PDB entry 6ZID | X-ray diffraction, 2.80 A resolution | chains C and L of the 4 polymer chains in the assembly

== Chain C ==
Molecule: Photosynthetic reaction center cytochrome c subunit
Organism: Blastochloris viridis
UniProtKB: P07173 (CYCR_BLAVI); residues 1-336 here correspond to UniProt positions 21-356 (UniProt number = residue number + 20)
Sequence (336 residues; numbered 1 to 336; the number before each row is that of its first residue):
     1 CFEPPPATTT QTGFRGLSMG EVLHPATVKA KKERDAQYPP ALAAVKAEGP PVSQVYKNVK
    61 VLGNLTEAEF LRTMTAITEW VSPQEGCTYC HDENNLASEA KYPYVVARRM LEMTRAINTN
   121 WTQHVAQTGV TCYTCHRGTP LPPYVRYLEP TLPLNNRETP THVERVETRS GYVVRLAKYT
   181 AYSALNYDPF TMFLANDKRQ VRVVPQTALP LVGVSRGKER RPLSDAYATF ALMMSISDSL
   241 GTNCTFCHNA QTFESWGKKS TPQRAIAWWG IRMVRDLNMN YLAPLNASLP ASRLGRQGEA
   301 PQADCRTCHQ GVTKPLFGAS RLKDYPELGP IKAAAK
Not modelled in the structure: 333-336
Glycans and other covalent adducts: diacyl glycerol (DGA) linked to Cys1; heme c (HEC) linked to Cys87, Cys90, Cys132, Cys135, Cys244, Cys247, Cys305, Cys308
Metal / ion sites: heme c Fe (4 sites), coordinated by Met74, His91, Met110, His124, His136, Met233, His248, His309
Ligand contacts:
  - heme c (HEC), molecule 1: Tyr56, Lys57, Asn58, Val59, Lys60, Val61, Leu62, Phe70, Leu71, Met74, Thr75, Ile77, Thr78, Val81, Ser82, Gly86, His91, Leu96, Ala97, Pro103, Tyr104, Ala107, Arg108
  - heme c (HEC), molecule 2: Ile77, Val81, Tyr89, Tyr102, Pro103, Val106, Ala107, Met110, Leu111, Met113, Thr114, Ile117, Val130, Thr131, His136, Pro140, Leu141, Pro142, Val145, Leu277, Leu282, Leu289, Arg293, Pro301, Gln302, Thr307, Leu328
  - heme c (HEC), molecule 3: Ile117, His124, Val125, Thr128, Gly129, Val130, Leu194, Ile236, Leu240, Phe246, Gln263, Ile266, Ala267, Gly270, Ile271, Met273, Val274, Leu277, Asp304, His309, Thr313, Lys314, Pro315, Gly318
  - heme c (HEC), molecule 4: Gln200, Val201, Arg202, Val203, Val204, Gln206, Thr229, Phe230, Met233, Met234, Ile236, Ser237, Leu240, Thr242, Asn243, His248, Phe253, Glu254, Trp256, Gln263, Arg264, Ala267, Trp268, Ile271, Arg272
Curated features (UniProtKB/Swiss-Prot):
  - binding site (heme): Met74, Cys87, Cys90, His91, Met110, His124, Cys132, Cys135, His136, Met233, Cys244, Cys247, His248, Cys305, Cys308, His309
  - site: Cys1 (Not N-palmitoylated)
  - lipidation: Cys1 (S-diacylglycerol cysteine)

== Chain L ==
Molecule: Reaction center protein L chain
Organism: Blastochloris viridis
UniProtKB: P06009 (RCEL_BLAVI); residues 1-273 here correspond to UniProt positions 2-274 (UniProt number = residue number + 1)
Sequence (273 residues; numbered 1 to 273; the number before each row is that of its first residue):
     1 ALLSFERKYR VRGGTLIGGD LFDFWVGPYF VGFFGVSAIF FIFLGVSLIG YAASQGPTWD
    61 PFAISINPPD LKYGLGAAPL LEGGFWQAIT VCALGAFISW MLREVEISRK LGIGWHVPLA
   121 FCVPIFMFCV LQVFRPLLLG SWGHAFPYGI LSHLDWVNNF GYQYLNWHYN PGHMSSVSFL
   181 FVNAMALGLH GGLILSVANP GDGDKVKTAE HENQYFRDVV GYSIGALSIH RLGLFLASNI
   241 FLTGAFGTIA SGPFWTRGWP EWWGWWLDIP FWS
Metal / ion sites: Fe ion: His190, His230 (shared with 3 residues of chain M)
Ligand contacts:
  - bacteriochlorophyll b (BCB), molecule 1: Val46, Ile49, Phe97, Phe128, Leu131, Phe146, Ile150, Leu151, His153, Leu154, Trp156, Val157
  - bacteriochlorophyll b (BCB), molecule 2: Phe97, Phe121, Pro124, Ile125, Met127, Phe128, Leu131, Val157, Asn158, Phe160, Gly161, Tyr162, Trp167, His168, Gly172, His173, Ser176, Val177, Leu180, Phe181, Ile240, Phe241, Gly244, Gly247, Thr248
  - bacteriochlorophyll b (BCB), molecule 3: Val157, Tyr162, His168, Leu180, Phe181
  - bacteriochlorophyll b (BCB), molecule 4: His168, His173, Met174, Val177, Ser178, Phe181, Val182, Met185, Val220, Tyr222
  - bacteriopheophytin b (BPB), molecule 1: Phe41, Ile42, Gly45, Ile49, Ile89, Cys92, Ala93, Ala96, Phe97, Trp100, Glu104, Val117, Ala120, Phe121, Val123, Pro124, Phe128, Phe146, Tyr148, Gly149, Ile150, His153, Ala237, Ser238, Phe241
  - bacteriopheophytin b (BPB), molecule 2: Phe181, Ala184, Met185, Leu189, Phe216, Val219, Val220
  - diacyl glycerol (DGA): Pro171, Met174, Ser175, Ser178, Trp262, Trp263, Trp265
  - heptane-1,2,3-triol (HTO): Leu75, Gly76, Ala77, Gln87, Val91, Trp142
  - menaquinone-7 (MQ7): Tyr29, Phe30, Val31, Gly35, Ile39, Ile42, Trp100, Arg103
Curated features (UniProtKB/Swiss-Prot):
  - binding site ((7R,8Z)-bacteriochlorophyll b): His153, His173
  - binding site (Fe cation): His190, His230
  - binding site (a ubiquinone): Phe216

== How chain C and chain L interact ==
Residue-residue contacts - 73 pairs, chain C then chain L:
  Cys1(C) with Trp255(L); Trp262(L), hydrogen bond (backbone-side chain)
  Phe2(C) with Phe254(L); Trp262(L)
  Glu3(C) with Pro253(L); Phe254(L), hydrogen bond (backbone-backbone); Trp255(L); Thr256(L), hydrogen bond; Arg257(L), salt bridge
  Pro5(C) with Pro253(L); Phe254(L)
  Ala7(C) with Gly252(L)
  Thr9(C) with Leu71(L); His144(L), hydrogen bond
  Thr10(C) with Leu71(L)
  Gln11(C) with Asp70(L), hydrogen bond; Leu71(L), hydrogen bond (side chain-backbone)
  Phe14(C) with Asn67(L)
  Arg15(C) with Asn67(L), hydrogen bond (backbone-side chain); Pro68(L), hydrogen bond (side chain-backbone); Pro69(L); Asp70(L); Leu81(L), hydrogen bond (side chain-backbone); Glu82(L); Gly83(L)
  Gly16(C) with Asn67(L); Pro68(L); Pro147(L); Trp156(L)
  Leu17(C) with Asp155(L); Trp156(L); Asn159(L), hydrogen bond (backbone-side chain)
  Ser18(C) with Trp156(L); Asn159(L); Phe160(L); Gln163(L), hydrogen bond
  Met19(C) with Asn159(L)
  Gly20(C) with Gln163(L), hydrogen bond (backbone-side chain)
  Val22(C) with Gln163(L); Tyr164(L); Thr256(L)
  His24(C) with Thr256(L)
  Thr27(C) with Arg257(L)
  Thr161(C) with Ser273(L)
  Val163(C) with Ser273(L)
  Lys178(C) with Asp268(L), salt bridge
  Ala181(C) with Leu165(L), hydrophobic; Pro260(L); Glu261(L)
  Tyr182(C) with Pro260(L); Glu261(L); Gly264(L); Leu267(L), hydrophobic; Asp268(L), hydrogen bond
  Ser183(C) with Tyr169(L)
  Ala184(C) with Tyr169(L), hydrogen bond (backbone-side chain)
  Phe230(C) with Asn166(L)
  Met234(C) with Leu165(L), hydrophobic
  Ser237(C) with Leu165(L)
  Thr242(C) with Leu165(L)
  Asn243(C) with Tyr162(L); Gln163(L), hydrogen bond (side chain-backbone); Leu165(L)
  Cys244(C) with Tyr162(L), hydrogen bond (side chain-backbone)
  Thr245(C) with Asn159(L); Gln163(L)
  Asn249(C) with Asn159(L), hydrogen bond
  Ala250(C) with Asn158(L), hydrogen bond (backbone-side chain); Asn159(L), hydrogen bond (backbone-side chain); Tyr162(L), hydrophobic
  Gln251(C) with Asp155(L), hydrogen bond; Asn158(L)
  Phe253(C) with Tyr162(L), hydrophobic
Interface residues without a listed pair, chain C (42 interface residues in all): Pro4, Leu23, Glu164, Val174, Asp238, His248
Interface residues without a listed pair, chain L (40 interface residues in all): Leu139, Gly143, Ala145, Ala250, Trp259, Trp272

== In short ==
The interface between chain C and chain L involves 42 residues on one side and 40 on the other; the contacts
include 20 hydrogen bonds and 2 salt bridges. Among the polar pairs are Glu3(C)-Arg257(L), Lys178(C)-Asp268(L)
and Cys1(C)-Trp262(L).
Chain C is Photosynthetic reaction center cytochrome c subunit and chain L is Reaction center protein L chain,
both from Blastochloris viridis; the structure, Ultrafast Structural Response to Charge Redistribution Within
a Photosynthetic Reaction Centre - 5 ps (b) structure, was determined by X-ray diffraction together with 6ZHW,
6ZI4, 6ZI5, 6ZI6, 6ZI9 and 6ZIA from the same study.
